2CDF - chains A and B; structure by X-ray diffraction, 2.25 A resolution.

== Chain A ==
Molecule: TCR 5E
Organism: Homo sapiens
Chain sequence (191 residues; each row starts with the number of its first residue):
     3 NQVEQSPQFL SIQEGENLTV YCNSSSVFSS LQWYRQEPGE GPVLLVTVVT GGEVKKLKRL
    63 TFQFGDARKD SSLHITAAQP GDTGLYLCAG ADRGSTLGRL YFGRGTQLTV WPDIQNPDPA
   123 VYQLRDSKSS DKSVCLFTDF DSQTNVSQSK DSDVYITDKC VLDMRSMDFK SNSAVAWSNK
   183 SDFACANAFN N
Cystine bridges: Cys24-Cys90, Cys137-Cys187

== Chain B ==
Molecule: TCR 5E
Organism: Homo sapiens
Chain sequence (244 residues; row label = number of the first residue in the row):
     2 EADIYQTPRY LVIGTGKKIT LECSQTMGHD KMYWYQQDPG MELHLIHYSY GVNSTEKGDL
    62 SSESTVSRIR TEHFPLTLES ARPSHTSQYL CASSEFRDGN EKLFFGSGTQ LSVLEDLNKV
   122 FPPEVAVFEP SEAEISHTQK ATLVCLATGF YPDHVELSWW VNGKEVHSGV CTDPQPLKEQ
   182 PALNDSRYAL SSRLRVSATF WQDPRNHFRC QVQFYGLSEN DEWTQDRAKP VTQIVSAEAW
   242 GRAD
Cystine bridges: Cys24-Cys92, Cys146-Cys211

== Interface between chain A and chain B ==
Cross-chain cystine bridges: Cys162(A)-Cys172(B)
Contacting residue pairs - 92 pairs, chain A then chain B:
  Gln34(A) - Glu102(B)  hydrogen bond (side chain-backbone)
  Tyr36(A) - Leu104(B)
  Tyr36(A) - Phe106(B)  hydrophobic
  Gly41(A) - Arg10(B)  hydrogen bond (backbone-side chain)
  Gly41(A) - Ser108(B)
  Glu42(A) - Ser108(B)
  Gly43(A) - Phe106(B)
  Gly43(A) - Gly107(B)
  Gly43(A) - Ser108(B)
  Pro44(A) - Phe106(B)
  Leu46(A) - Lys103(B)
  Thr49(A) - Asn101(B)
  Val51(A) - Asn101(B)
  Thr98(A) - Tyr51(B)
  Leu99(A) - Lys32(B)
  Leu99(A) - Tyr51(B)
  Leu99(A) - Phe97(B)  hydrophobic
  Gly100(A) - Lys32(B)
  Gly100(A) - Tyr34(B)
  Gly100(A) - Tyr36(B)
  Arg101(A) - Gly59(B)  hydrogen bond (side chain-backbone)
  Leu102(A) - Tyr36(B)
  Leu102(A) - Leu104(B)  hydrophobic
  Phe104(A) - Tyr36(B)  hydrophobic
  Phe104(A) - Glu43(B)
  Phe104(A) - Leu44(B)
  Phe104(A) - Phe106(B)  hydrophobic
  Gly105(A) - Glu43(B)
  Arg106(A) - Gly41(B)  hydrogen bond (side chain-backbone)
  Arg106(A) - Met42(B)
  Arg106(A) - Glu43(B)  salt bridge
  Asp120(A) - His138(B)  salt bridge
  Tyr124(A) - Ser132(B)
  Tyr124(A) - Ala134(B)
  Tyr124(A) - Glu135(B)
  Tyr124(A) - His138(B)  hydrogen bond
  Gln125(A) - Ser132(B)
  Leu126(A) - Phe129(B)
  Leu126(A) - Glu130(B)
  Leu126(A) - Ser132(B)
  Leu126(A) - Thr143(B)
  Leu126(A) - Val145(B)  hydrophobic
  Arg127(A) - Phe129(B)
  Arg127(A) - Glu130(B)  hydrogen bond (backbone-backbone)
  Asp128(A) - Ala127(B)
  Asp128(A) - Val128(B)
  Asp128(A) - Phe129(B)
  Ser129(A) - Val128(B)  hydrogen bond (backbone-backbone)
  Ser129(A) - Glu130(B)
  Ser129(A) - Glu239(B)  hydrogen bond (side chain-backbone)
  Ser129(A) - Ala240(B)
  Lys134(A) - Ala127(B)
  Lys134(A) - Phe129(B)
  Ser135(A) - Phe129(B)
  Val136(A) - Phe129(B)
  Val136(A) - Leu147(B)  hydrophobic
  Leu138(A) - Thr143(B)
  Leu138(A) - Val145(B)  hydrophobic
  Thr140(A) - Arg196(B)
  Asp141(A) - Thr139(B)
  Asp141(A) - Arg196(B)  salt bridge
  Tyr157(A) - Leu178(B)  hydrophobic
  Tyr157(A) - Lys179(B)
  Tyr157(A) - Glu180(B)  hydrogen bond (side chain-backbone)
  Ile158(A) - Leu178(B)
  Thr159(A) - Asp174(B)
  Thr159(A) - Ser192(B)
  Thr159(A) - Arg194(B)
  Cys162(A) - Cys172(B)  disulfide
  Cys162(A) - Thr173(B)
  Cys162(A) - Arg194(B)
  Val163(A) - Cys172(B)  hydrogen bond (backbone-side chain)
  Leu164(A) - Gly170(B)
  Leu164(A) - Val171(B)
  Leu164(A) - Cys172(B)  hydrophobic
  Leu164(A) - Arg196(B)
  Asp165(A) - Ser169(B)
  Asp165(A) - Gly170(B)  hydrogen bond (backbone-backbone)
  Met166(A) - Lys141(B)
  Met166(A) - Arg196(B)
  Met166(A) - Val197(B)
  Met166(A) - Ser198(B)
  Arg167(A) - Ser169(B)  hydrogen bond (backbone-side chain)
  Met169(A) - Lys141(B)
  Phe171(A) - Lys141(B)
  Phe171(A) - Arg196(B)
  Ser173(A) - Arg196(B)  hydrogen bond
  Ser175(A) - Arg194(B)
  Val177(A) - Val145(B)  hydrophobic
  Val177(A) - Ser192(B)
  Trp179(A) - Leu147(B)  hydrophobic
  Trp179(A) - Ala190(B)  hydrophobic
Interface residues without a listed pair, chain A (48 interface residues in all): Gln38, Asp160, Ala176
Interface residues without a listed pair, chain B (51 interface residues in all): Leu46, Tyr49, Leu91

== In short ==
The interface between chain A and chain B involves 48 residues on one side and 51 on the other, with 1
disulfide bond, 13 hydrogen bonds and 3 salt bridges. Among the polar pairs are Arg106(A)-Glu43(B),
Asp120(A)-His138(B) and Asp141(A)-Arg196(B).
Here chain A is TCR 5E and chain B is TCR 5E, both from Homo sapiens. Entry 2CDF (Structure and binding
kinetics of three different human CD1d-alpha- Galactosylceramide-specific T cell receptors (TCR 5E)) was
determined by X-ray diffraction (same publication as 2CDE and 2CDG).
